9GWA - chain A; structure by X-ray diffraction, 2.00 A resolution.

Chain A:
Protein: Nicotinamide N-methyltransferase
From: Homo sapiens
Notes: EC 2.1.1.1
UniProt: P40261 (NNMT_HUMAN); residue numbers follow UniProt; this construct covers 3-261
Sequence (280 residues; numbered -18 to 261; the number before each row is that of its first residue; numbers below 1 keep their minus sign (His-18 is residue -18)):
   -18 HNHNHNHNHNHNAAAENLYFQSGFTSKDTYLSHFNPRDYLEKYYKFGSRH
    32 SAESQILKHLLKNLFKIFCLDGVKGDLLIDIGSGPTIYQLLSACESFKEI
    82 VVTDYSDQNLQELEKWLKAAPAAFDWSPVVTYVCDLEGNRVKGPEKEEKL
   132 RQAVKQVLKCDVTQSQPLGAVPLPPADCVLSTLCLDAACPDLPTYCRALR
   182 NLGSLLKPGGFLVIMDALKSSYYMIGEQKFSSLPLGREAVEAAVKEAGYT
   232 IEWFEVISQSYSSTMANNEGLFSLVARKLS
Disordered / not traced: -18 to 3
Sequence notes: expression tag (-18 to 2); engineered mutation Ala100 (Lys in P40261), Ala101 (Glu in P40261), Ala103 (Glu in P40261)
UniProt features mapped onto this chain:
  - binding site (S-adenosyl-L-methionine): Tyr20, Tyr25, Gly63, Tyr69, Asp85, Asn90, Asp142, Val143, Thr163
  - binding site (nicotinamide): Asp197, Ser213
  - modified residue: Arg18 (Citrulline), Lys39 (N6-acetyllysine), Arg132 (Citrulline), Arg181 (Citrulline)
  - mutagenesis: Arg18 (R18K: Has no effect on N-methyltransferase activity), Tyr20 (Y20A: Loss of N-methyltransferase activity; Y20F: Decreases N-methyltransferase activity), Arg132 (R132K: Loss of N-methyltransferase activity like its citrullinated counterpart), Arg181 (R181K: Has no effect on N-methyltransferase activity), Asp197 (D197A: Loss of N-methyltransferase activity), Ser201 (S201A: Has no effect on N-methyltransferase activity), Ser213 (S213A: Has no effect on N-methyltransferase activity)
Ligand contacts:
  - 3,4-dihydroisoquinolin-1-amine (A1IQR): Tyr20, Tyr24, Leu164, Ala168, Ala198, Ser201, Tyr203, Tyr204, Ser213, Tyr242, Ala247
  - S-adenosylhomocysteine (SAH): Lys8, Tyr11, Phe15, Tyr20, Tyr25, Gly63, Ser64, Gly65, Thr67, Tyr69, Gln70, Asp85, Tyr86, Ser87, Asn90, Cys141, Asp142, Val143, Thr144, Thr163, Leu164, Cys165, Ala168, Ala169, Tyr204

Summary:
Ligands of chain A: S-adenosylhomocysteine and 3,4-dihydroisoquinolin-1-amine. Curated annotation (UniProt)
lists 9 S-adenosyl-L-methionine-binding residues, nicotinamide-binding residues Asp197 and Ser213 and 7
mutagenesis sites.
Chain A is Nicotinamide N-methyltransferase (Homo sapiens); the structure, Nnmt-sah in complex with 5, was
determined by X-ray diffraction together with 9H4Z, 9H5E, 9H5O, 9GVM and 9GVW from the same study.
